8ON9 - chains B and C of the 6 polymer chains in the assembly; structure by electron microscopy, 2.40 A resolution.

Chain B (and C):
Protein: FMRFamide-gated sodium channel 1 (FaNaC1)
Organism: Malacoceros fuliginosus
Notes: chain C of this document is another copy of the same molecule, construct and numbering; everything in this record applies to it too
Amino-acid sequence (600 residues; each row starts with the number of its first residue; numbering starts at 0):
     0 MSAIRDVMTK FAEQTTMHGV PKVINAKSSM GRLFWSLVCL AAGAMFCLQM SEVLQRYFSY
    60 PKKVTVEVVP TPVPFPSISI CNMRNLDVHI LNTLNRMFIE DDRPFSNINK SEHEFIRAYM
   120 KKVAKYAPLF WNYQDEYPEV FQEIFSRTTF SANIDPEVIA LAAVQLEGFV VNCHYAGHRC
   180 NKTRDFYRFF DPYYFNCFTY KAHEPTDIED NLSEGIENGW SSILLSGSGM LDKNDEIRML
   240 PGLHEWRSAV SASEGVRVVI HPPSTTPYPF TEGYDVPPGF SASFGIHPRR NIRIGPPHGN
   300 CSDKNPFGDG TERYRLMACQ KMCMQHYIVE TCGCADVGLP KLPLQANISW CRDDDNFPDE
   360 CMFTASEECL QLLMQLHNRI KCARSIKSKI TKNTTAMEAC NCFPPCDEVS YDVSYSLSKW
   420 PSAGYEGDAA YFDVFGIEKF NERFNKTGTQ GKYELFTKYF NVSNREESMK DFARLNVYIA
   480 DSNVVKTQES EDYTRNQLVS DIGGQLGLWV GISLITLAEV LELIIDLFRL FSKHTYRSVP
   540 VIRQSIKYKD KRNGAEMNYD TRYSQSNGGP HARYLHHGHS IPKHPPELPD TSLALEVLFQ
Disordered / not traced: 0-1, 206-210, 531-599
Cystine bridges: Cys80-Cys196, Cys172-Cys179, Cys300-Cys405, Cys318-Cys401, Cys322-Cys399, Cys331-Cys381, Cys333-Cys350, Cys360-Cys368
Covalently attached groups: N-acetylglucosamine (NAG) linked to Asn180, Asn299, Asn392, Asn444, Asn460
From the paper describing this entry:
  - binding site for ASSFVRIamide, neuropeptide: Val122, Phe129
  - mutagenesis - H297S: increased signaling
  - mutagenesis - F129A (18 +/- 8 uM), F129L (9 +/- 3 uM), F129Q (100-fold): decreased signaling
  - mutagenesis - V122F, V122Q, F431A: unchanged signaling in response to FMRFa
  - mutagenesis - V122A (20-fold): increased signaling in response to FMRFa
  - mutagenesis - D101A/E235A, Q133L, Q133N: decreased signaling in response to FMRFa
  - mutagenesis - F97C, F129C, M238C, S282C: decreased signaling in response to MTSET
  - mutagenesis - N475C: unchanged signaling in response to MTSET

How chain B and chain C interact:
Residue-residue contacts (119):
  Gln13(B) - Asn24(C)
  Thr15(B) - His17(C)
  Lys62(B) - Lys61(C)  hydrogen bond (side chain-backbone)
  Lys62(B) - Asp491(C)  salt bridge
  Thr64(B) - Lys61(C)
  Val65(B) - Val63(C)
  Glu66(B) - Lys61(C)  salt bridge
  Glu66(B) - Glu488(C)
  Val67(B) - Arg292(C)
  Val67(B) - Pro403(C)  hydrophobic
  Pro71(B) - Thr393(C)
  Asn171(B) - Arg246(C)
  His173(B) - Arg246(C)
  Ala175(B) - Ser387(C)
  Gly176(B) - Arg383(C)
  Arg178(B) - Glu138(C)  salt bridge
  Arg178(B) - Arg246(C)
  Glu203(B) - Lys391(C)
  Ser212(B) - Arg383(C)  hydrogen bond (backbone-side chain)
  Ser212(B) - Ser384(C)
  Glu213(B) - Trp245(C)
  Glu213(B) - Arg246(C)  salt bridge
  Glu213(B) - Arg383(C)
  Gly214(B) - Arg246(C)
  Ile215(B) - Ala248(C)  hydrophobic
  Glu216(B) - Arg383(C)
  Glu216(B) - Lys386(C)  salt bridge
  Glu216(B) - Ser387(C)
  Phe279(B) - Phe279(C)  hydrophobic
  Ser282(B) - Asp274(C)  hydrogen bond
  Ser413(B) - Tyr273(C)
  Tyr414(B) - Tyr414(C)
  Ser415(B) - Tyr273(C)
  Ser415(B) - Asp274(C)
  Ser415(B) - Tyr414(C)
  Leu416(B) - Asp274(C)
  Leu416(B) - Val275(C)
  Leu416(B) - Pro276(C)
  Leu416(B) - Tyr414(C)  hydrogen bond (backbone-side chain)
  Ser417(B) - Met82(C)
  Ser417(B) - Ser252(C)
  Ser417(B) - Glu253(C)
  Ser417(B) - Asp274(C)  hydrogen bond
  Lys418(B) - Ser252(C)
  Lys418(B) - Glu253(C)  salt bridge
  Lys418(B) - Pro276(C)
  Trp419(B) - Ala251(C)
  Trp419(B) - Ser252(C)
  Ser421(B) - Ser227(C)  hydrogen bond
  Ser421(B) - Ala251(C)  hydrogen bond (backbone-backbone)
  Ser421(B) - Glu253(C)
  Ala422(B) - Ser227(C)  hydrogen bond (backbone-side chain)
  Ala422(B) - Leu230(C)
  Ala422(B) - Glu253(C)
  Tyr424(B) - Leu90(C)
  Tyr424(B) - Asn91(C)  hydrogen bond
  Tyr424(B) - Asn94(C)  hydrogen bond
  Tyr424(B) - Asp231(C)  hydrogen bond (side chain-backbone)
  Tyr424(B) - Asn233(C)
  Tyr424(B) - Leu239(C)  hydrophobic
  Glu425(B) - Arg146(C)  salt bridge
  Glu425(B) - Leu242(C)
  Glu425(B) - Ser250(C)
  Glu425(B) - Ala251(C)
  Asp427(B) - Ile236(C)
  Ala428(B) - His243(C)
  Tyr430(B) - Ile236(C)  hydrophobic
  Phe431(B) - Ile236(C)  hydrophobic
  Asp432(B) - Trp245(C)  hydrogen bond
  Asp432(B) - Arg246(C)  salt bridge
  Ile436(B) - Gln141(C)
  Ile436(B) - Arg246(C)
  Glu437(B) - Arg246(C)  salt bridge
  Arg464(B) - Asn233(C)  hydrogen bond (side chain-backbone)
  Arg464(B) - Ile236(C)
  Glu465(B) - Lys232(C)
  Arg473(B) - Ser247(C)
  Arg473(B) - Ala248(C)  hydrogen bond (side chain-backbone)
  Arg473(B) - Val249(C)
  Arg473(B) - Ser250(C)  hydrogen bond
  Arg473(B) - Ala251(C)
  Arg473(B) - Ser252(C)
  Asn475(B) - Ala248(C)
  Tyr477(B) - Arg256(C)
  Tyr477(B) - Thr270(C)
  Ser481(B) - Gln319(C)
  Asn482(B) - Leu315(C)
  Asn495(B) - Gln48(C)  hydrogen bond (side chain-backbone)
  Asn495(B) - Glu51(C)
  Asn495(B) - Val52(C)
  Asn495(B) - Gln504(C)  hydrogen bond
  Gln496(B) - Arg55(C)
  Val498(B) - Gln504(C)
  Val498(B) - Leu507(C)  hydrophobic
  Val498(B) - Trp508(C)
  Ser499(B) - Asp500(C)
  Ser499(B) - Gly503(C)
  Ser499(B) - Gln504(C)  hydrogen bond
  Gly502(B) - Gly503(C)
  Gly502(B) - Leu507(C)
  Gly503(B) - Gly503(C)
  Leu505(B) - Leu507(C)  hydrophobic
  Ser512(B) - His17(C)  hydrogen bond
  Ser512(B) - Gly506(C)
  Ser512(B) - Leu507(C)
  Leu513(B) - Leu507(C)  hydrogen bond (backbone-backbone)
  Leu513(B) - Trp508(C)  hydrophobic
  Ile514(B) - His17(C)
  Ile514(B) - Gly18(C)
  Ile514(B) - Trp34(C)
  Ile514(B) - Val37(C)  hydrophobic
  Ile514(B) - Ala41(C)  hydrophobic
  Ile514(B) - Trp508(C)
  Thr515(B) - His17(C)  hydrogen bond
  Ala517(B) - Trp34(C)
  Glu518(B) - Lys21(C)
  Glu518(B) - Trp34(C)
  Glu521(B) - Lys21(C)  salt bridge
  Glu521(B) - Trp34(C)  hydrogen bond
Other interface residues (no listed pair), chain B (73 interface residues in all): Val63, Tyr174, Pro204, Asn217, Ser220, Ser280, Pro420, Gly423, Ala429, Val461, Ile501, Gly510, Ile511
Other interface residues (no listed pair), chain C (76 interface residues in all): Phe33, Lys62, Tyr192, Gly228, Asp234, Glu235, Gly272, Pro277, Lys380, Leu416, Val509, Gly510

In short:
73 residues of chain B face 76 of chain C across their interface, with 22 hydrogen bonds and 10 salt bridges.
Polar contacts include Lys62(B)-Asp491(C), Glu66(B)-Lys61(C) and Arg178(B)-Glu138(C). From the paper: a
binding site for ASSFVRIamide, neuropeptide at Val122(B) and Phe129(B); F97C, F129C and M238C of chain B,
among others, reduce signaling in response to MTSET; 16 substitutions were tested in all.
Chain B and chain C are both FMRFamide-gated sodium channel 1 (FaNaC1) (Malacoceros fuliginosus); the
structure, ASSFVRIa-bound Malacoceros FaNaC1 in lipid nanodiscs, was determined by electron microscopy (same
publication as 8ON7 and 8ONA).
